6KVD - chains J and B of the 10 polymer chains in the assembly; structure by X-ray diffraction, 2.21 A resolution.

[Chain J]
Molecule: 146-nt DNA strand
Source organism: Homo sapiens
Sequence (146 nucleotides; numbered 147 to 292; the number before each row is that of its first residue):
   147 ATCAATATCC ACCTGCAGAT TCTACCAAAA GTGTATTTGG AAACTGCTCC ATCAAAAGGC
   207 ATGTTCAGCT GAATTCAGCT GAACATGCCT TTTGATGGAG CAGTTTCCAA ATACACTTTT
   267 GGTAGAATCT GCAGGTGGAT ATTGAT
Metal / ion sites: Mn2+ site 1: DG185, DG186; Mn2+ site 2 near DG217 (its only coordinating residue here); Mn2+ site 3 near DG267 (its only coordinating residue here); Mn2+ site 4 near DG280 (its only coordinating residue here)

[Chain B]
Protein: Histone H4
Source organism: Homo sapiens
UniProtKB: P62805 (H4_HUMAN); residues 0-102 here correspond to UniProt positions 1-103 (UniProt number = residue number + 1)
Chain sequence (106 residues; numbered -3 to 102; the number before each row is that of its first residue; numbers below 1 keep their minus sign (Gly-3 is residue -3)):
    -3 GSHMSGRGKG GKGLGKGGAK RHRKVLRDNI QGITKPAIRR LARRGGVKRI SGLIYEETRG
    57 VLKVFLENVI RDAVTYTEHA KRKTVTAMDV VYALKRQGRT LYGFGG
Unresolved in the structure: -3 to 24, 102
Construct notes: expression tag (-3 to -1)

[Interface between chain J and chain B]
Residue-residue contacts (12; chain J residue first):
  DG227(J) with Arg45(B), hydrogen bond to the sugar; Ile46(B), sugar contact; Ser47(B), hydrogen bond to the phosphate; Gly48(B), hydrogen bond to the phosphate
  DA228(J) with Arg35(B), salt bridge to the phosphate; Arg45(B), phosphate contact; Ile46(B), hydrogen bond to the phosphate
  DC247(J) with Lys79(B), phosphate contact; Thr80(B), phosphate contact
  DA248(J) with Arg78(B), phosphate contact; Lys79(B), salt bridge to the phosphate; Thr80(B), hydrogen bond to the phosphate
Other interface residues (no listed pair), chain J (6 interface residues in all): DT226, DA229
Other interface residues (no listed pair), chain B (11 interface residues in all): Arg39, Lys44, Lys77

[In short]
Chain J and chain B form an interface of 6 and 11 residues respectively, with 5 hydrogen bonds and 2 salt
bridges. Among the polar pairs are DG227(J)-Arg45(B), DG227(J)-Ser47(B) and DG227(J)-Gly48(B). DG185(J) and
DG186(J) form the Mn2+ site 1.
Here chain J is a 146-nt DNA strand and chain B is Histone H4, both from Homo sapiens. Entry 6KVD (Crystal
structure of human nucleosome containing H2A.J) was determined by X-ray diffraction.
